8ZIT - chains P and Q of the 20 polymer chains in the assembly; structure by electron microscopy, 3.76 A resolution.

# Chain P (and Q)
Protein: HerA
Source organism: Agrobacterium tumefaciens
Notes: chain Q of this document is another copy of the same molecule, construct and numbering; everything in this record applies to it too
Sequence (617 residues; numbered 1 to 617; the number before each row is that of its first residue):
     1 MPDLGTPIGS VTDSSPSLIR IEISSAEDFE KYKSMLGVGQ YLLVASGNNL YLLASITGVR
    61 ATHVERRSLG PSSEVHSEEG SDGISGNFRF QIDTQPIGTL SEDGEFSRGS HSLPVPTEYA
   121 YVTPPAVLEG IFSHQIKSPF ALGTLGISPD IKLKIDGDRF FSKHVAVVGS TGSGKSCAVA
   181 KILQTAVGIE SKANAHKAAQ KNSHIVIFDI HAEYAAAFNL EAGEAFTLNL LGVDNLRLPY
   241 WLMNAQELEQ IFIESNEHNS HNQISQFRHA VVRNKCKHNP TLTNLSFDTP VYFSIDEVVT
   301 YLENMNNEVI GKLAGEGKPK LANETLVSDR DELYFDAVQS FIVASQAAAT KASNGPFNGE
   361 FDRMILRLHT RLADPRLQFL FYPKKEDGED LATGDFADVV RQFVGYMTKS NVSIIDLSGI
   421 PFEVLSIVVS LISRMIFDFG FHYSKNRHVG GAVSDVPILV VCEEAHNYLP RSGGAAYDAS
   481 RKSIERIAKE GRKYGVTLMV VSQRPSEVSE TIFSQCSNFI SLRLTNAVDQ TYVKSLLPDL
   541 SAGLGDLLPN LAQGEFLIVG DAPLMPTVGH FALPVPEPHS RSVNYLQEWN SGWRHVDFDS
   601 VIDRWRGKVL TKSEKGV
Not modelled in the structure: 65-86, 609-617 (chain Q: 65-86, 608-617)
Metal / ion sites: Mg2+: S176, E213 (together with ATP-gamma-S)
Small-molecule neighbours: ATP-gamma-S (AGS; phosphothiophosphoric acid-adenylate ester): T171, G172, S173, G174, K175, S176, C177, E213, E463, E464, Q503, Q553, G554, F571, A572, L573, E577

# How chain P and chain Q interact
Contacting residue pairs (77):
  K33(P) - S46(Q)  hydrogen bond
  K33(P) - S112(Q)
  K33(P) - L113(Q)  hydrogen bond (side chain-backbone)
  R60(P) - D13(Q)  salt bridge
  R60(P) - S14(Q)
  A61(P) - D13(Q)
  A61(P) - S14(Q)  hydrogen bond (backbone-backbone)
  H63(P) - T117(Q)
  T171(P) - D561(Q)
  G359(P) - H261(Q)
  R363(P) - H258(Q)
  L366(P) - R268(Q)
  T370(P) - D288(Q)
  R376(P) - F441(Q)
  R376(P) - E490(Q)  salt bridge
  S418(P) - K493(Q)  hydrogen bond
  G419(P) - K493(Q)
  G419(P) - Y494(Q)
  I420(P) - E490(Q)
  P421(P) - E490(Q)
  F422(P) - R486(Q)
  F422(P) - K489(Q)
  F422(P) - E490(Q)  hydrogen bond (backbone-side chain)
  R523(P) - R108(Q)
  T525(P) - D539(Q)
  N526(P) - S535(Q)
  Q530(P) - D539(Q)
  A552(P) - H111(Q)
  R581(P) - G451(Q)  hydrogen bond (side chain-backbone)
  R581(P) - A452(Q)
  R581(P) - V453(Q)
  V583(P) - K493(Q)
  N584(P) - D158(Q)
  Y585(P) - F161(Q)
  Y585(P) - S162(Q)
  Y585(P) - P457(Q)  hydrophobic
  Y585(P) - G495(Q)  hydrogen bond (side chain-backbone)
  Y585(P) - V496(Q)
  Y585(P) - T497(Q)
  L586(P) - P139(Q)
  L586(P) - F140(Q)  hydrophobic
  L586(P) - G157(Q)
  L586(P) - D158(Q)  hydrogen bond (backbone-side chain)
  Q587(P) - S138(Q)
  Q587(P) - D158(Q)  hydrogen bond (backbone-side chain)
  E588(P) - N202(Q)  hydrogen bond (backbone-side chain)
  E588(P) - S454(Q)
  E588(P) - D455(Q)
  W589(P) - F161(Q)  hydrophobic
  W589(P) - A186(Q)  hydrophobic
  W589(P) - K201(Q)  hydrogen bond (backbone-side chain)
  W589(P) - N202(Q)
  W589(P) - S203(Q)
  W589(P) - P457(Q)
  N590(P) - K201(Q)
  S591(P) - K201(Q)
  S591(P) - N202(Q)
  W593(P) - A199(Q)  hydrophobic
  W593(P) - Q200(Q)
  W593(P) - G405(Q)
  W593(P) - Y406(Q)  hydrophobic
  W593(P) - K409(Q)
  R594(P) - Y406(Q)
  R594(P) - D455(Q)  salt bridge
  F598(P) - R401(Q)
  F598(P) - F439(Q)  hydrophobic
  V601(P) - F439(Q)  hydrophobic
  I602(P) - F396(Q)  hydrophobic
  I602(P) - A397(Q)  hydrophobic
  R604(P) - H442(Q)
  R604(P) - K445(Q)
  W605(P) - M435(Q)
  W605(P) - D438(Q)
  W605(P) - F439(Q)
  W605(P) - H442(Q)
  R606(P) - F396(Q)
  K608(P) - T283(Q)
Also at the interface, not in a pair above, chain P (47 interface residues in all): V59, T62, F88, N306, A527, N550, V596, S600
Also at the interface, not in a pair above, chain Q (70 interface residues in all): T12, S15, G109, P114, P116, A245, T393, V400, S410, N446, R447, I458, E485, R492, P538

# Overview
Chain P and chain Q form an interface of 47 and 70 residues respectively, with 11 hydrogen bonds and 3 salt
bridges. Polar contacts include R60(P)-D13(Q), R376(P)-E490(Q) and R594(P)-D455(Q). Chain P binds ATP-gamma-S.
The Mg2+ site is built by S176(P) and E213(P).
Chain P and chain Q are both HerA (Agrobacterium tumefaciens); the structure, DUF4297-HerA complex with DNA
and ATPgamaS, was determined by electron microscopy, deposited together with 8ZGI, 8ZIQ, 8ZIR and 8ZIS.
